PDB entry 7W6N | electron microscopy, 3.40 A resolution | chains A and H of the 8 polymer chains in the assembly

# Chain A
Name: Kv channel-interacting protein 1
From: Homo sapiens
Reference sequence: Q9NZI2 (KCIP1_HUMAN); residues 1-227 here = UniProt positions 1-227
Chain sequence (228 residues; numbered 0 to 227; the number before each row is that of its first residue; numbering starts at 0):
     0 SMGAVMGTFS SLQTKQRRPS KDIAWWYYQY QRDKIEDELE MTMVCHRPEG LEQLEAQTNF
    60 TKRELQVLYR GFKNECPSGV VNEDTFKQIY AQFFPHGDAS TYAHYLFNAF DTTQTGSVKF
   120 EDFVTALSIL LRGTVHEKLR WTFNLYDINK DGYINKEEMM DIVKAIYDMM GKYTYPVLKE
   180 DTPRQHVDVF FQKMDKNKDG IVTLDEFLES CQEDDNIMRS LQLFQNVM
Unresolved in the structure: 0-48
Differences from the reference sequence: expression tag (0)
UniProt features mapped onto this chain:
  - region: D214 to M227 (Interaction with KCND2)
  - binding site (Ca(2+)): D146, N148, D150, Y152, E157, D194, N196, D198, E205

# Chain H
Name: Isoform 2 of Potassium voltage-gated channel subfamily D member 3
From: Homo sapiens
Reference sequence: Q9UK17 (KCND3_HUMAN), isoform Q9UK17-2; residues 1-636 here = UniProt positions 1-636
Chain sequence (636 residues; numbered 1 to 636; the number before each row is that of its first residue):
     1 MAAGVAAWLP FARAAAIGWM PVANCPMPLA PADKNKRQDE LIVLNVSGRR FQTWRTTLER
    61 YPDTLLGSTE KEFFFNEDTK EYFFDRDPEV FRCVLNFYRT GKLHYPRYEC ISAYDDELAF
   121 YGILPEIIGD CCYEEYKDRK RENAERLMDD NDSENNQESM PSLSFRQTMW RAFENPHTST
   181 LALVFYYVTG FFIAVSVITN VVETVPCGTV PGSKELPCGE RYSVAFFCLD TACVMIFTVE
   241 YLLRLFAAPS RYRFIRSVMS IIDVVAIMPY YIGLVMTNNE DVSGAFVTLR VFRVFRIFKF
   301 SRHSQGLRIL GYTLKSCASE LGFLLFSLTM AIIIFATVMF YAEKGSSASK FTSIPASFWY
   361 TIVTMTTLGY GDMVPKTIAG KIFGSICSLS GVLVIALPVP VIVSNFSRIY HQNQRADKRR
   421 AQKKARLARI RVAKTGSSNA YLHSKRNGLL NEALELTGTP EEEHMGKTTS LIESQHHHLL
   481 HCLEKTTNHE FIDEQMFEQN CMESSMQNYP STRSPSLSSH PGLTTTCCSR RSKKTTHLPN
   541 SNLPATRLRS MQELSTIHIQ GSEQPSLTTS RSSLNLKADD GLRPNCKTSQ ITTAIISIPT
   601 PPALTPEGES RPPPASPGPN TNIPSIASNV VKVSAL
Unresolved in the structure: 149-162, 427-469, 488-636
UniProt features mapped onto this chain:
  - region: A6 to P21 (Interaction with KCNIP1 and KCNIP2), E70 to D78 (Interaction with KCNIP1), S470 to T487 (Interaction with KCNIP1 and KCNIP2), I472 to T487 (Mediates dendritic targeting)
  - motif: T367 to D372 (Selectivity filter)
  - binding site (Zn(2+)): H104, C110, C131, C132
  - binding site (K(+)): T367, L368, G369, Y370
  - modified residue: S153 (Phosphoserine), T459 (Phosphothreonine)
  - natural variant: V94 (V94M: In a colorectal cancer sample), F227 (deletion: In SCA19), V338 (V338E: In SCA19), G345 (G345V: In SCA19), T352 (T352P: In SCA19), M373 (M373I: In SCA19; uncertain significance), T377 (T377M: In SCA19), G384 (G384S: In SCA19), S390 (S390N: In SCA19; uncertain significance), V392 (V392I: In BRGDA9; uncertain significance), L450 (L450F: In BRGDA9; uncertain significance)

# How chain A and chain H interact
Contacting residue pairs (20):
  L50(A) with E72(H); F73(H), hydrophobic
  R62(A) with D78(H), salt bridge
  Q65(A) with F73(H); F75(H), hydrogen bond (side chain-backbone)
  Y68(A) with E70(H), hydrogen bond; F73(H), hydrophobic
  K72(A) with L65(H); E70(H), salt bridge; F120(H)
  F92(A) with H476(H), hydrogen bond (backbone-side chain)
  H95(A) with L480(H)
  I165(A) with L483(H), hydrophobic
  Y166(A) with T486(H)
  M169(A) with E484(H); T486(H)
  T173(A) with T487(H)
  Y174(A) with E484(H)
  P175(A) with T487(H)
  F223(A) with H478(H)
Interface residues without a listed pair, chain A (21 interface residues in all): K61, P76, Q91, F93, M168, L222, V226
Interface residues without a listed pair, chain H (20 interface residues in all): F74, N76, E77, A119, Q475, L479

# Summary
The interface between chain A and chain H involves 21 residues on one side and 20 on the other; the contacts
include 3 hydrogen bonds and 2 salt bridges. Among the polar pairs are R62(A)-D78(H), K72(A)-E70(H) and
Q65(A)-F75(H).
Here chain A is Kv channel-interacting protein 1 and chain H is Isoform 2 of Potassium voltage-gated channel
subfamily D member 3, both from Homo sapiens. Entry 7W6N (CryoEM structure of human KChIP1-Kv4.3 complex) was
determined by electron microscopy together with 7W3Y and 7W6S from the same study.
